PDB entry 8SAV | electron microscopy, 4.00 A resolution | chains G and H of the 12 polymer chains in the assembly

[Chain G]
Protein: VRC01 variable heavy chain
Organism: Homo sapiens
Amino-acid sequence (121 residues; row label = number of the first residue in the row; a row labelled like 82A-82C holds insertion residues (82A, then the next letters in order)):
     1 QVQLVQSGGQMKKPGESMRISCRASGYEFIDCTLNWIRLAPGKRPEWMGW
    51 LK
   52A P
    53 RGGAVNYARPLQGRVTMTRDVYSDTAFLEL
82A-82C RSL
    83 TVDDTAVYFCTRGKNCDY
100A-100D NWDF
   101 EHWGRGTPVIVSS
Disulfides: Cys-22/Cys-92, Cys-32/Cys-98

[Chain H]
Protein: VRC01 variable light chain
Organism: Homo sapiens
Amino-acid sequence (101 residues; row label = number of the first residue in the row; note: 6 numbers in that range are skipped by the numbering (no residue carries them; nothing is unmodelled there)):
     1 EIVLTQSPGTLSLSPGETAIISCRTSQYGS
    33 LAWYQQRPGQAPRLVIYSGSTRAAGIPDRFSGSRWGPDYNLTISNLESGD
    83 FGVYYCQQY
    96 EFFGQGTKVQVD
Disulfides: Cys-23/Cys-88

[Chain G / chain H interface]
Pairs across the interface - 27 pairs, chain G then chain H:
  Leu-39(G) with Gln-38(H)
  Arg-44(G) with Ile-2(H); Leu-4(H); Phe-98(H); Gly-99(H); Gln-100(H)
  Pro-45(G) with Tyr-87(H); Phe-98(H); Gly-99(H)
  Trp-47(G) with Glu-96(H)
  Trp-50(G) with Glu-96(H)
  Phe-91(G) with Ala-43(H), hydrophobic
  Lys-96(G) with Tyr-49(H), hydrogen bond
  Tyr-100(G) with Ser-30(H), hydrogen bond; Tyr-91(H)
  Trp-100B(G) with Ala-34(H), hydrophobic; Leu-46(H), hydrophobic; Gln-89(H), hydrogen bond; Tyr-91(H)
  Asp-100C(G) with Tyr-36(H), hydrogen bond (backbone-side chain); Gln-89(H), hydrogen bond
  Phe-100D(G) with Tyr-36(H), hydrogen bond (backbone-side chain)
  His-102(G) with Arg-45(H), hydrogen bond
  Trp-103(G) with Tyr-36(H); Pro-44(H); Arg-45(H)
  Gly-104(G) with Ala-43(H)
Interface residues without a listed pair, chain G (18 interface residues in all): Ile-37, Lys-43, Asn-100A, Arg-105
Interface residues without a listed pair, chain H (20 interface residues in all): Thr-5, Gln-90

[Overview]
Chain G and chain H form an interface of 18 and 20 residues respectively, with 7 hydrogen bonds. Polar
contacts include Lys-96(G)/Tyr-49(H), Tyr-100(G)/Ser-30(H) and Asp-100C(G)/Tyr-36(H).
Chain G is VRC01 variable heavy chain and chain H is VRC01 variable light chain, both from Homo sapiens; the
structure, CryoEM structure of VRC01-CH848.0526.25, was determined by electron microscopy together with 8SAL,
8SAN, 8SAQ, 8SAR, 8SAS, 8SAT and 9 further entries from the same study.
